Entry 8VFC (X-ray diffraction, 2.48 A resolution); this record covers chains A and T of the 4 polymer chains in the assembly.

[Chain A]
Protein: DNA polymerase beta
Source organism: Homo sapiens
Notes: EC 2.7.7.7, 4.2.99.-
Reference sequence: P06746 (DPOLB_HUMAN); numbering as in UniProt (aligned over 1-335)
Amino-acid sequence (335 residues; row label = number of the first residue in the row):
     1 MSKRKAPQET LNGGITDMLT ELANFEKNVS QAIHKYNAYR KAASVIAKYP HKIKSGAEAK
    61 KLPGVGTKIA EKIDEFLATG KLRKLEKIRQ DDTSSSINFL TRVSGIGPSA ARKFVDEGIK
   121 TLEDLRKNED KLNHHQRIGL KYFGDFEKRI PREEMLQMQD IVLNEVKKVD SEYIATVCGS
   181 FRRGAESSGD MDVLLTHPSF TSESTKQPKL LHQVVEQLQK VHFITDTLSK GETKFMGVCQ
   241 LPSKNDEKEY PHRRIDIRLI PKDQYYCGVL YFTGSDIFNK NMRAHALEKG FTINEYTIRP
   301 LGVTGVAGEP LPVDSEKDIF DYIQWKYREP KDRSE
Disordered / not traced: 1-6, 205-206
Swiss-Prot annotation at these positions:
  - region: Arg183 to Asp192 (DNA-binding)
  - active site: Lys72 (Nucleophile)
  - binding site (K(+)): Lys60, Leu62, Val65, Thr101, Val103, Ile106
  - binding site (Na(+)): Lys60, Leu62, Val65, Thr101, Val103, Ile106
  - binding site (dATP): Arg149, Ser180, Arg183, Gly189, Asp190
  - binding site (dCTP): Arg149, Ser180, Arg183, Gly189, Asp190
  - binding site (dGTP): Arg149, Ser180, Arg183, Gly189, Asp190, Asp192
  - binding site (dTTP): Arg149, Ser180, Arg183, Gly189, Asp190
  - binding site (Mg(2+)): Asp190, Asp192, Asp256
  - modified residue: Lys72 (N6-acetyllysine), Arg83 (Omega-N-methylarginine), Arg152 (Omega-N-methylarginine)
  - cross-link (Glycyl lysine isopeptide (Lys-Gly)): Lys41 (interchain with G-Cter in ubiquitin), Lys61 (interchain with G-Cter in ubiquitin), Lys81 (interchain with G-Cter in ubiquitin)
  - natural variant: Leu22 (L22P: Found in a gastric cancer sample; uncertain significance), Tyr39 (Y39C: Found in a gastric cancer sample; uncertain significance), Gly118 (G118V: Decreased DNA-directed DNA polymerase activity), Arg137 (R137Q: Decreased function in base-excision repair), Arg149 (R149I: Decreased DNA-directed DNA polymerase activity), Asp160 (D160N: Found in a gastric cancer sample; uncertain significance), Cys239 (C239R: Found in a gastric cancer sample; uncertain significance), Lys289 (K289M: Found in a colon cancer sample; uncertain significance), Asn294 (N294D: Found in a gastric cancer sample; uncertain significance), Glu295 (E295K: Found in a gastric cancer sample; uncertain significance)
  - mutagenesis: Phe25 (F25W: No effect on 5'-dRP lyase activity. Decreased ssDNA binding), His34 (H34G: Decreased 5'-dRP lyase activity. Decreased ssDNA binding), Lys35 (K35A: Decreased 5'-dRP lyase activity. Decreased ssDNA binding. Loss of 5'-dRP lyase activity; when associated with A-68 and A-72. Decreased ssDNA binding; when associated with A-68 and A-72 ...), Tyr39 (Y39F: No effect on 5'-dRP lyase activity; Y39Q: Abolishes DNA polymerase and 5'-dRP lyase activity), Lys41 (K41R: Abolishes ubiquitination; when associated with R-61 and R-81), Lys60 (K60A: Decreased 5'-dRP lyase activity. Decreased ssDNA binding), Lys61 (K61R: Abolishes ubiquitination; when associated with R-41 and R-81), Lys68 (K68A: No effect on 5'-dRP lyase activity. Decreased ssDNA binding. Loss of 5'-dRP lyase activity; when associated with A-35 and A-72. Decreased ssDNA binding; when associated with A-35 and A-72 ...), Glu71 (E71Q: No effect on 5'-dRP lyase activity. No effect on structure shown by circular dichroism. No effect on ssDNA binding), Lys72 (K72A: Severely reduced 5'-dRP lyase activity. Does not affect ssDNA binding. Loss of 5'-dRP lyase activity; when associated with A-35 and A-68. Decreased ssDNA binding ...), Glu75 (E75A: Slightly decreased 5'-dRP lyase activity. Decreased ssDNA binding. No effect on structure shown by circular dichroism), Lys81 (K81R: Abolishes ubiquitination; when associated with R-41 and R-61), 5 further mutagenesis entries in UniProt
Bound ions: Na+ site 1: Lys60, Leu62, Val65 (shared with 1 residue of chain D); Na+ site 2: Thr101, Val103, Ile106 (shared with 1 residue of chain P)

[Chain T]
Molecule: 16-nt DNA strand
Sequence (16 nucleotides; row label = number of the first residue in the row):
     1 CCGACCXCGC ATCAGC
Modified residues: 8NI (N-[(5S)-2-amino-5-formamido-6-oxo-5,6-dihydropyrimidin-4-yl]-2-deoxy-5-O-phosphono-beta-D-erythro-pentofuranosylamine) at position 7

[Interface between chain A and chain T]
Residue-residue contacts (14):
  His34(A) with DC5(T), stacking on the base
  Asn133(A) with DT12(T), phosphate contact
  His134(A) with DT12(T), phosphate contact
  Ser229(A) with DC10(T), phosphate contact; DA11(T), sugar contact
  Lys230(A) with DC10(T), phosphate contact; DA11(T), hydrogen bond to the phosphate
  Gly231(A) with DC10(T), phosphate contact
  Glu232(A) with DC10(T), hydrogen bond to the phosphate
  Thr233(A) with DG9(T), hydrogen bond to the phosphate; DC10(T), hydrogen bond to the phosphate
  Lys234(A) with DG9(T), phosphate contact; DC10(T), hydrogen bond to the phosphate
  Tyr296(A) with DC8(T), sugar contact
Other interface residues (no listed pair), chain A (12 interface residues in all): Leu228, Tyr271
Other interface residues (no listed pair), chain T (7 interface residues in all): DC6

[In short]
The interface between chain A and chain T involves 12 residues on one side and 7 on the other, with 5 hydrogen
bonds and 1 aromatic stacking contact. Polar pairs include Lys230(A)-DA11(T), Glu232(A)-DC10(T) and
Thr233(A)-DG9(T).
Chain A is DNA polymerase beta (Homo sapiens) and chain T is a 16-nt DNA strand; the structure, Binary DNA
Polymerase Beta bound to DNA containing primer terminal T base-paired with FapydG, was determined by X-ray
diffraction (same publication as 8VF8, 8VF9, 8VFA, 8VFB, 8VFD, 8VFE and 5 further entries).
